3DRB - chains A and B; structure by X-ray diffraction, 2.00 A resolution.

# Chain A (and B)
Protein: Creatine kinase B-type
From: Homo sapiens
Notes: EC 2.7.3.2; chain B of this document is another copy of the same molecule, construct and numbering; everything in this record applies to it too
UniProt: P12277 (KCRB_HUMAN); residue numbers follow UniProt; this construct covers 1-381
Chain sequence (381 residues; row label = number of the first residue in the row):
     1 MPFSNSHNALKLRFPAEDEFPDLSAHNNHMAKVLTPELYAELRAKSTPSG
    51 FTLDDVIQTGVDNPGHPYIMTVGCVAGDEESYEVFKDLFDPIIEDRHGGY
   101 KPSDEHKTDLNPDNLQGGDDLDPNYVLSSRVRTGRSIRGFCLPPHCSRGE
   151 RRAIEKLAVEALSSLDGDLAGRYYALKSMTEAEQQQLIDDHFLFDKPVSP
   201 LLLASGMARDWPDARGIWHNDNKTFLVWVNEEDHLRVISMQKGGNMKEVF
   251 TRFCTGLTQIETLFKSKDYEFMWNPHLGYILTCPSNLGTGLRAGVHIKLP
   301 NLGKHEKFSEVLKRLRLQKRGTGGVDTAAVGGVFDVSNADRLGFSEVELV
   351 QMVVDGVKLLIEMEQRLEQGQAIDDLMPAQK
Disordered / not traced: 1-5
Curated features (UniProtKB/Swiss-Prot):
  - region: R130 to R138 (Internal MTS-like signal)
  - binding site (creatine): V72, E232, S285
  - binding site (ATP): S128 to R132, H191, R236, R292, R320 to V325, D335
  - modified residue: S4 (Phosphoserine), T35 (Phosphothreonine), Y125 (Phosphotyrosine), S199 (Phosphoserine), Y269 (3'-nitrotyrosine), S309 (Phosphoserine), T322 (Phosphothreonine)
  - cross-link (Glycyl lysine isopeptide (Lys-Gly)): K45 (interchain with G-Cter in ubiquitin), K101 (interchain with G-Cter in ubiquitin), K107 (interchain with G-Cter in ubiquitin), K381 (interchain with G-Cter in ubiquitin)
  - mutagenesis: C283 (C283S/Y: Complete loss of activity), R292 (R292H/L/Q: Complete loss of activity; R292K: 42% of wild-type activity), D340 (D340E: No change in activity)

# How chain A and chain B interact
Pairs across the interface (14):
  H66(A) with K265(B), hydrogen bond (side chain-backbone); S266(B); D268(B), salt bridge
  Y68(A) with T262(B); S266(B)
  I69(A) with S266(B)
  K304(A) with R172(B), hydrogen bond (backbone-side chain)
  G321(A) with K156(B)
  T322(A) with K156(B)
  G323(A) with R152(B)
  V325(A) with R152(B)
  A328(A) with R152(B); K177(B), hydrogen bond (backbone-side chain); D213(B)
Other interface residues (no listed pair), chain A (10 interface residues in all): G324
Other interface residues (no listed pair), chain B (10 interface residues in all): S178

# In short
The chain A/chain B interface involves 10 residues from each chain; the contacts include 3 hydrogen bonds and
1 salt bridge. Among the polar pairs are H66(A)-D268(B), H66(A)-K265(B) and K304(A)-R172(B). UniProt lists 3
creatine-binding residues, 15 ATP-binding residues and 3 mutagenesis sites on chain A.
Chain A and chain B are both Creatine kinase B-type (Homo sapiens); the structure, Crystal structure of Human
Brain-type Creatine Kinase, was determined by X-ray diffraction together with 3DRE and 3B6R from the same
study.
